Entry 6TC0 (X-ray diffraction, 3.60 A resolution); this record covers chains A and B of the 3 polymer chains in the assembly.

Chain A:
Name: Probable cytosolic iron-sulfur protein assembly protein Ciao1
From: Drosophila melanogaster
Reference sequence: Q7K1Y4 (CIAO1_DROME); residue numbers follow UniProt; this construct covers 2-335
Amino-acid sequence (338 residues; each row starts with the number of its first residue; numbers below 1 keep their minus sign (Gly-2 is residue -2)):
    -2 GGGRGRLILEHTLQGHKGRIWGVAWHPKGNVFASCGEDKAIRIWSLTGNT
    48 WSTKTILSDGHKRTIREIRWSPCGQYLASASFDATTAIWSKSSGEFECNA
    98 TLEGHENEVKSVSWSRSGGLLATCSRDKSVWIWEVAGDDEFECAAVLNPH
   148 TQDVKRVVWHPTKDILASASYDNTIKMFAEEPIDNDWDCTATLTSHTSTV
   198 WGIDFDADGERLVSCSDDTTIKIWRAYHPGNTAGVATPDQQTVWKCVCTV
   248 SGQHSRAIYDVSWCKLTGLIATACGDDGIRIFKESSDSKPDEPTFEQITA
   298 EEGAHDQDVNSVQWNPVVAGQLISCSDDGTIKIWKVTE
Not modelled in the structure: -2 to -1
Differences from the reference sequence: expression tag (-2 to 1)

Chain B:
Name: MIP18 family protein galla-2
From: Drosophila melanogaster
Reference sequence: Q9VTC4 (GALL2_DROME); residue numbers follow UniProt; this construct covers 2-156
Amino-acid sequence (159 residues; numbered -2 to 156; the number before each row is that of its first residue; numbers below 1 keep their minus sign (Gly-2 is residue -2)):
    -2 GGGRPTEIENINPNVYDRIKERVLTANEEDENVPDPFDKREIFDLIRNIN
    48 DPEHPLTLEELHVVQEDLIRINDSQNSVHISFTPTIPHCSMATLIGLSIR
    98 VKLLRSLPPRFKVTVEITPGTHASELAVNKQLADKERVAAALENNHLAEV
   148 INQCIAAKG
Not modelled in the structure: -2 to 1, 156
Differences from the reference sequence: expression tag (-2 to 1)
Reported in the primary citation:
  - self-association interface (contacts with another copy of this molecule): His85

How chain A and chain B interact:
Residue-residue contacts - 32 pairs, chain A then chain B:
  Arg16(A) - Lys132(B)
  Arg16(A) - Ala136(B)
  Arg60(A) - Ala137(B)
  Arg60(A) - Glu140(B)  salt bridge
  Thr61(A) - Glu140(B)  hydrogen bond
  Arg63(A) - Glu133(B)  salt bridge
  Phe79(A) - Ala137(B)  hydrophobic
  Phe79(A) - Glu140(B)
  Lys107(A) - Glu133(B)  salt bridge
  Asp150(A) - Glu133(B)
  Lys152(A) - Asp131(B)  salt bridge
  Lys152(A) - Glu133(B)  salt bridge
  Lys152(A) - Arg134(B)
  Tyr168(A) - Lys127(B)  hydrogen bond (backbone-side chain)
  Tyr168(A) - Gln128(B)  hydrogen bond (side chain-backbone)
  Tyr168(A) - Asp131(B)
  Tyr168(A) - Arg134(B)
  Asn170(A) - Lys127(B)  hydrogen bond
  Thr196(A) - Lys127(B)
  Trp198(A) - Asp131(B)
  Trp198(A) - Glu133(B)
  Arg253(A) - Ser74(B)
  Arg253(A) - Lys109(B)
  Tyr256(A) - Lys132(B)
  Gly272(A) - Lys109(B)  hydrogen bond (backbone-side chain)
  Asp273(A) - Lys109(B)
  Asp274(A) - Lys109(B)  salt bridge
  Gln304(A) - Pro106(B)
  Asp305(A) - Lys109(B)  salt bridge
  Asp305(A) - Lys132(B)  salt bridge
  Asn307(A) - Lys132(B)  hydrogen bond
  Asp324(A) - Lys132(B)  salt bridge
Also at the interface, not in a pair above, chain A (25 interface residues in all): Trp18, Glu105, Arg123, Ser195
Also at the interface, not in a pair above, chain B (14 interface residues in all): Thr111, Ala124

In short:
Chain A and chain B form an interface of 25 and 14 residues respectively; the contacts include 6 hydrogen
bonds and 9 salt bridges. Polar contacts include Arg60(A)-Glu140(B), Arg63(A)-Glu133(B) and
Lys107(A)-Glu133(B). From the paper: a self-association interface involving His85(B).
Here chain A is Probable cytosolic iron-sulfur protein assembly protein Ciao1 and chain B is MIP18 family
protein galla-2, both from Drosophila melanogaster. Entry 6TC0 (Crystal structure of MMS19-CIAO1-CIAO2B CIA
targeting complex) was determined by X-ray diffraction, deposited together with 6TBL and 6TBN.
